Entry 3TWE (X-ray diffraction, 1.36 A resolution); this record covers chains A and B.

Chain A (and B):
Molecule: alpha4H
Notes: chain B of this document is another copy of the same molecule, construct and numbering; everything in this record applies to it too
Amino-acid sequence (27 residues; row label = number of the first residue in the row):
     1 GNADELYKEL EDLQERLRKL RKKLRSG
Disordered / not traced: 27 (chain B: 1, 27)
Small-molecule neighbours: acetyl group (ACE): Gly1, Asn2, Glu5

Chain A / chain B interface:
Contacting residue pairs (26):
  Tyr7(A) with Arg21(B), hydrogen bond; Leu24(B), hydrophobic; Arg25(B), hydrogen bond
  Leu10(A) with Leu17(B), hydrophobic; Arg21(B); Leu24(B), hydrophobic
  Glu11(A) with Arg21(B), salt bridge
  Leu13(A) with Leu17(B), hydrophobic
  Gln14(A) with Gln14(B); Leu17(B); Arg18(B), hydrogen bond (side chain-backbone); Arg21(B), hydrogen bond
  Leu17(A) with Leu10(B), hydrophobic; Leu13(B), hydrophobic; Gln14(B); Leu17(B), hydrophobic
  Arg18(A) with Gln14(B)
  Leu20(A) with Leu10(B), hydrophobic
  Arg21(A) with Tyr7(B), hydrogen bond; Leu10(B); Glu11(B), salt bridge; Gln14(B), hydrogen bond
  Leu24(A) with Leu6(B), hydrophobic; Tyr7(B), hydrophobic; Leu10(B), hydrophobic
  Arg25(A) with Tyr7(B), hydrogen bond
Other interface residues (no listed pair), chain A (13 interface residues in all): Ala3, Leu6
Other interface residues (no listed pair), chain B (13 interface residues in all): Ala3, Leu20

Summary:
Chain A and chain B each contribute 13 residues to their interface, with 7 hydrogen bonds and 2 salt bridges.
Polar pairs include Glu11(A)-Arg21(B), Tyr7(A)-Arg21(B) and Tyr7(A)-Arg25(B). Chain A binds acetyl group.
Chain A and chain B are both alpha4H; the structure, Crystal Structure of the de novo designed peptide
alpha4H, was determined by X-ray diffraction, deposited together with 3TWF and 3TWG.
